Entry 6N62 (X-ray diffraction, 3.80 A resolution); this record covers chains A and C of the 8 polymer chains in the assembly.

[Chain A]
Molecule: DNA-directed RNA polymerase subunit alpha
From: Escherichia coli
Notes: EC 2.7.7.6; fragment: N-terminal domain
UniProt: P0A7Z6 (RPOA_ECO57); the author numbering skips numbers that UniProt does not, so the offset changes along the chain: -1 to 13 = UniProt 1-15; 16-234 = UniProt 16-234
Amino-acid sequence (239 residues; numbered -1 to 239; 2 numbers in that range are skipped by the numbering (no residue carries them; nothing is unmodelled there); the number before each row is that of its first residue; numbers below 1 keep their minus sign (Met-1 is residue -1)):
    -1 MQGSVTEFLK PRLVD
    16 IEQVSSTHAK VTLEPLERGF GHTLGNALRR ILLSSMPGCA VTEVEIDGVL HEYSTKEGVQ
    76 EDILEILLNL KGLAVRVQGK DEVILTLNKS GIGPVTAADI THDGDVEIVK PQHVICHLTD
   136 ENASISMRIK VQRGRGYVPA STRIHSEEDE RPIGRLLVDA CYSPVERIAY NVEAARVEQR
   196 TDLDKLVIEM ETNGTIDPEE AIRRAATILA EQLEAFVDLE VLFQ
Disordered / not traced: -1 to 5, 236-239
Construct notes: expression tag (235-239)

[Chain C]
Molecule: DNA-directed RNA polymerase subunit beta
From: Escherichia coli
Notes: EC 2.7.7.6
UniProt: P0A8V4 (RPOB_ECO57); numbering as in UniProt (aligned over 1-1342)
Amino-acid sequence (1342 residues; row label = number of the first residue in the row):
     1 MVYSYTEKKR IRKDFGKRPQ VLDVPYLLSI QLDSFQKFIE QDPEGQYGLE AAFRSVFPIQ
    61 SYSGNSELQY VSYRLGEPVF DVQECQIRGV TYSAPLRVKL RLVIYEREAP EGTVKDIKEQ
   121 EVYMGEIPLM TDNGTFVING TERVIVSQLH RSPGVFFDSD KGKTHSSGKV LYNARIIPYR
   181 GSWLDFEFDP KDNLFVRIDR RRKLPATIIL RALNYTTEQI LDLFFEKVIF EIRDNKLQME
   241 LVPERLRGET ASFDIEANGK VYVEKGRRIT ARHIRQLEKD DVKLIEVPVE YIAGKVVAKD
   301 YIDESTGELI CAANMELSLD LLAKLSQSGH KRIETLFTND LDHGPYISET LRVDPTNDRL
   361 SALVEIYRMM RPGEPPTREA AESLFENLFF SEDRYDLSAV GRMKFNRSLL REEIEGSGIL
   421 SKDDIIDVMK KLIDIRNGKG EVDDIDHLGN RRIRSVGEMA ENQFRVGLVR VERAVKERLS
   481 LGDLDTLMPQ DMINAKPISA AVKEFFGSSQ LSQFMDQNNP LSEITHKRRI SALGPGGLTR
   541 ERAGFEVRDV HPTHYGRVCP IETPEGPNIG LINSLSVYAQ TNEYGFLETP YRKVTDGVVT
   601 DEIHYLSAIE EGNYVIAQAN SNLDEEGHFV EDLVTCRSKG ESSLFSRDQV DYMDVSTQQV
   661 VSVGASLIPF LEHDDANRAL MGANMQRQAV PTLRADKPLV GTGMERAVAV DSGVTAVAKR
   721 GGVVQYVDAS RIVIKVNEDE MYPGEAGIDI YNLTKYTRSN QNTCINQMPC VSLGEPVERG
   781 DVLADGPSTD LGELALGQNM RVAFMPWNGY NFEDSILVSE RVVQEDRFTT IHIQELACVS
   841 RDTKLGPEEI TADIPNVGEA ALSKLDESGI VYIGAEVTGG DILVGKVTPK GETQLTPEEK
   901 LLRAIFGEKA SDVKDSSLRV PNGVSGTVID VQVFTRDGVE KDKRALEIEE MQLKQAKKDL
   961 SEELQILEAG LFSRIRAVLV AGGVEAEKLD KLPRDRWLEL GLTDEEKQNQ LEQLAEQYDE
  1021 LKHEFEKKLE AKRRKITQGD DLAPGVLKIV KVYLAVKRRI QPGDKMAGRH GNKGVISKIN
  1081 PIEDMPYDEN GTPVDIVLNP LGVPSRMNIG QILETHLGMA AKGIGDKINA MLKQQQEVAK
  1141 LREFIQRAYD LGADVRQKVD LSTFSDEEVM RLAENLRKGM PIATPVFDGA KEAEIKELLK
  1201 LGDLPTSGQI RLYDGRTGEQ FERPVTVGYM YMLKLNHLVD DKMHARSTGS YSLVTQQPLG
  1261 GKAQFGGQRF GEMEVWALEA YGAAYTLQEM LTVKSDDVNG RTKMYKNIVD GNHQMEPGMP
  1321 ESFNVLLKEI RSLGINIELE DE
Disordered / not traced: 1-2, 108-110
UniProt features mapped onto this chain:
  - modified residue (N6-acetyllysine): Lys1022, Lys1200

[How chain A and chain C interact]
Pairs across the interface (65):
  Asn41(A) - Tyr1087(C)  hydrogen bond
  Asn41(A) - Asp1214(C)
  Asn41(A) - Gly1215(C)  hydrogen bond (side chain-backbone)
  Asn41(A) - Arg1216(C)  hydrogen bond (side chain-backbone)
  Asn41(A) - Thr1217(C)
  Asn41(A) - Gly1218(C)
  Arg44(A) - Tyr1087(C)
  Arg45(A) - Glu1083(C)  hydrogen bond (side chain-backbone)
  Arg45(A) - Asp1084(C)  salt bridge
  Arg45(A) - Gly1215(C)  hydrogen bond (side chain-backbone)
  Arg45(A) - Arg1216(C)
  Ser49(A) - Glu1083(C)
  Leu65(A) - Ile873(C)
  His66(A) - Ile873(C)
  His66(A) - Gly874(C)
  His66(A) - Val928(C)
  His66(A) - Ile929(C)
  Glu67(A) - Lys1057(C)  salt bridge
  Tyr68(A) - Tyr756(C)  hydrophobic
  Tyr68(A) - Ile831(C)  hydrophobic
  Tyr68(A) - Thr927(C)
  Tyr68(A) - Ile929(C)  hydrophobic
  Tyr68(A) - Ala1055(C)  hydrophobic
  Tyr68(A) - Lys1057(C)
  Ser69(A) - Tyr756(C)
  Thr70(A) - Ala729(C)
  Thr70(A) - Ser730(C)
  Thr70(A) - Lys755(C)
  Lys71(A) - Asp728(C)
  Glu72(A) - Asp728(C)
  Glu72(A) - Lys958(C)  salt bridge
  Glu72(A) - Glu962(C)
  Gly73(A) - Asp728(C)  hydrogen bond (backbone-side chain)
  Val74(A) - Asp728(C)
  Val74(A) - Ala729(C)
  Gln75(A) - Ser772(C)  hydrogen bond
  Asp77(A) - Lys755(C)  salt bridge
  Asp77(A) - Tyr756(C)
  Asp77(A) - Asn766(C)
  Leu79(A) - Leu693(C)  hydrophobic
  Glu80(A) - Met768(C)
  Leu83(A) - Arg694(C)
  Lys86(A) - Gln824(C)
  Lys86(A) - Asp826(C)  salt bridge
  Ile107(A) - Leu773(C)  hydrophobic
  Thr134(A) - Val727(C)  hydrogen bond (side chain-backbone)
  Thr134(A) - Leu773(C)
  Tyr152(A) - Gln824(C)
  Pro154(A) - Arg1059(C)
  Ser156(A) - Arg1059(C)  hydrogen bond
  Glu165(A) - Glu876(C)
  Ile168(A) - Gly874(C)
  Ile168(A) - Ala875(C)
  Leu172(A) - Glu876(C)
  Asp174(A) - Asp826(C)
  Glu181(A) - Arg821(C)  hydrogen bond (backbone-side chain)
  Arg182(A) - Asn1090(C)  hydrogen bond (side chain-backbone)
  Arg182(A) - Gly1091(C)
  Arg182(A) - Thr1092(C)
  Ile183(A) - Gly1091(C)
  Ala184(A) - Glu1089(C)
  Ala184(A) - Asn1090(C)
  Ala184(A) - Gly1091(C)
  Tyr185(A) - Tyr1087(C)
  Tyr185(A) - Gly1218(C)  hydrogen bond (side chain-backbone)
Other interface residues (no listed pair), chain A (39 interface residues in all): Thr22, Leu48, Glu76, Asp135, Arg170
Other interface residues (no listed pair), chain C (47 interface residues in all): Tyr726, Pro769, Val771, Val823, Ile1082, Lys1133, Tyr1213

[In short]
The interface between chain A and chain C involves 39 residues on one side and 47 on the other, with 12
hydrogen bonds and 5 salt bridges. Polar contacts include Arg45(A)-Asp1084(C), Glu67(A)-Lys1057(C) and
Glu72(A)-Lys958(C).
Here chain A is DNA-directed RNA polymerase subunit alpha and chain C is DNA-directed RNA polymerase subunit
beta, both from Escherichia coli. Entry 6N62 (Escherichia coli RNA polymerase sigma70-holoenzyme bound to
upstream fork promoter DNA) was determined by X-ray diffraction (same publication as 6N60 and 6N61).
